9MW6 - chains A and B of the 3 polymer chains in the assembly; structure by electron microscopy, 3.40 A resolution.

[Chain A]
Protein: AncD1D2
Source organism: synthetic construct
Chain sequence (652 residues; row label = number of the first residue in the row):
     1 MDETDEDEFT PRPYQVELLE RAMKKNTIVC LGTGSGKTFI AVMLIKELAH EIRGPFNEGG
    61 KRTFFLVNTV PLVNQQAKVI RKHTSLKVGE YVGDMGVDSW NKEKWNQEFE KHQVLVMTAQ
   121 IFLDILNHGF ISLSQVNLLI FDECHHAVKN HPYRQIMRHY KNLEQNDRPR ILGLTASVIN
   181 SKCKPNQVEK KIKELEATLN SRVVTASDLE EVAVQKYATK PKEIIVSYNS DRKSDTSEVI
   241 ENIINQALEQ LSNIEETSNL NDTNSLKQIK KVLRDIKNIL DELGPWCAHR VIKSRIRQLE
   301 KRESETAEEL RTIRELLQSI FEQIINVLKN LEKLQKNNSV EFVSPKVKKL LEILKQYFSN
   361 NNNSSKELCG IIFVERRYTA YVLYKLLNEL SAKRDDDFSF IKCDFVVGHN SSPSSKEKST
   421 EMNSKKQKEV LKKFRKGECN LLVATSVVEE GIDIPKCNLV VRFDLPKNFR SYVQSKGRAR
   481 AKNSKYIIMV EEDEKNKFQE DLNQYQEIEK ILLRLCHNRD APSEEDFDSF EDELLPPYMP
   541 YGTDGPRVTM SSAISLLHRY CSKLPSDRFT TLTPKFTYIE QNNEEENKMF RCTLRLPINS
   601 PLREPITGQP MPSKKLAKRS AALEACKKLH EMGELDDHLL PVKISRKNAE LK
Disordered / not traced: 1-7, 233-338, 649-652
From the paper describing this entry:
  - binding site for the 27-nt RNA strand (chain B): Asn68 to Val70, Gly93

[Chain B]
Molecule: 27-nt RNA strand
Source organism: synthetic construct
Sequence (27 nucleotides; each row starts with the number of its first residue):
     1 AUACGUCCUG AUAGUUAGUA UCCAUCG

[Chain A / chain B interface]
Residue-residue contacts - 22 pairs, chain A then chain B:
  Asn68(A) with C26(B), sugar contact
  Thr69(A) with U25(B), hydrogen bond to the phosphate; C26(B), hydrogen bond to the phosphate
  Val70(A) with C26(B), hydrogen bond to the phosphate
  Gly93(A) with G27(B), hydrogen bond to the phosphate
  Thr118(A) with C26(B), phosphate contact; G27(B), phosphate contact
  Lys184(A) with A13(B), phosphate contact; G14(B), salt bridge to the phosphate
  Glu375(A) with C22(B), hydrogen bond to the sugar; C23(B), sugar contact
  Arg377(A) with C23(B), phosphate contact; A24(B), salt bridge to the phosphate
  Gly408(A) with A24(B), hydrogen bond to the phosphate; U25(B), phosphate contact
  His409(A) with U25(B), salt bridge to the phosphate; C26(B), phosphate contact
  Pro413(A) with G27(B), base contact
  Thr445(A) with A24(B), hydrogen bond to the phosphate
  Ser446(A) with C23(B), hydrogen bond to the sugar; A24(B), sugar contact
  Val447(A) with A24(B), sugar contact
Interface residues without a listed pair, chain A (19 interface residues in all): Pro71, Val92, Gln120, Asn410, Lys614
Interface residues without a listed pair, chain B (10 interface residues in all): G18, U19

[Overview]
19 residues of chain A and 10 residues of chain B are in contact; the contacts include 8 hydrogen bonds and 3
salt bridges. Polar contacts include Glu375(A)-C22(B), Ser446(A)-C23(B) and Thr69(A)-U25(B). From the paper: a
binding site for the 27-nt RNA strand (chain B) at Asn68(A) and Gly93(A).
Chain A is AncD1D2 and chain B is a 27-nt RNA strand, both from synthetic construct; the structure, Cryo-EM
structure of ancestral Dicer helicase bound to 27-bp dsRNA, was determined by electron microscopy, deposited
together with 9MW7, 9MW8, 9MX3 and 9MX5.
